1R9F - chains B and A of the 3 polymer chains in the assembly; structure by X-ray diffraction, 1.85 A resolution.

# Chain B
Molecule: 21-nt RNA strand
Sequence (21 nucleotides; row label = number of the first residue in the row):
     1 CGUACGCGGA AUACUUCGAU U
Unresolved in the structure: 21

# Chain A
Name: Core protein P19
Source organism: Tomato bushy stunt virus
UniProt: P11690 (VP19_TBSVC); residues 27-158 here = UniProt positions 27-158
Amino-acid sequence (136 residues; each row starts with the number of its first residue):
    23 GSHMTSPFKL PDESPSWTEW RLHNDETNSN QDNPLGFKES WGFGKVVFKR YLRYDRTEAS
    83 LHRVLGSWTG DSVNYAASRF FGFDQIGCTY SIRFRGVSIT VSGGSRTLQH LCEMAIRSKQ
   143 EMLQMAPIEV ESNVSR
Unresolved in the structure: 23-24, 50-52, 149-158
Sequence notes: cloning artifact (23-26); modified residue (136); engineered mutation Mse-144 (Leu in P11690), Mse-147 (Leu in P11690)
Modified / non-standard residues: Mse-26, Mse-136, Mse-144, Mse-147 (selenomethionine; parent Met)
What the authors report for this chain:
  - binding site for the 21-nt RNA strand (chain B): Trp-39, Trp-42, Lys-67, Lys-71, Gln-107, Ser-113, Arg-115, Gly-118, Ser-120, Thr-122, Ser-124, Gly-126
  - contacts within the chain: Trp-39/Arg-43

# Chain B / chain A interface
Residue-residue contacts (17):
  C1(B) / Ser-36(A)  sugar contact
  C1(B) / Pro-37(A)  hydrogen bond to the sugar
  C1(B) / Trp-39(A)  base contact
  C1(B) / Trp-42(A)  hydrogen bond to the phosphate
  C1(B) / Tyr-73(A)  sugar contact
  G2(B) / Lys-60(A)  salt bridge to the phosphate
  A11(B) / Ser-124(A)  hydrogen bond to the sugar
  U12(B) / Gly-109(A)  sugar contact
  U12(B) / Ser-124(A)  hydrogen bond to the sugar
  U12(B) / Gly-125(A)  hydrogen bond to the sugar
  U12(B) / Gly-126(A)  phosphate contact
  A13(B) / Gln-107(A)  hydrogen bond to the sugar
  A13(B) / Ile-108(A)  sugar contact
  A13(B) / Gly-109(A)  sugar contact
  A13(B) / Gly-125(A)  sugar contact
  A13(B) / Gly-126(A)  sugar contact
  C14(B) / Gln-107(A)  hydrogen bond to the phosphate
Other interface residues (no listed pair), chain B (7 interface residues in all): U15
Other interface residues (no listed pair), chain A (15 interface residues in all): Ser-38, Asp-106, Cys-110

# Summary
The interface between chain B and chain A involves 7 residues on one side and 15 on the other, with 7 hydrogen
bonds and 1 salt bridge. Among the polar pairs are C1(B)/Pro-37(A), A11(B)/Ser-124(A) and U12(B)/Ser-124(A).
From the paper: a binding site for the 21-nt RNA strand (chain B) at Trp-39(A), Trp-42(A) and Lys-67(A) among
others; contacts within the chain involving Arg-43(A) and Trp-39(A).
Here chain B is a 21-nt RNA strand and chain A is Core protein P19 (Tomato bushy stunt virus). Entry 1R9F
(Crystal structure of p19 complexed with 19-bp small interfering RNA) was determined by X-ray diffraction.
